8SSZ - chains B and I of the 11 polymer chains in the assembly; structure by electron microscopy, 2.64 A resolution.

== Chain B ==
Name: Neuronal acetylcholine receptor subunit beta-2
Organism: Homo sapiens
Reference sequence: P17787 (ACHB2_HUMAN); residues 1-477 here correspond to UniProt positions 26-502 (UniProt number = residue number + 25)
Amino-acid sequence (487 residues; numbered 1 to 487; the number before each row is that of its first residue):
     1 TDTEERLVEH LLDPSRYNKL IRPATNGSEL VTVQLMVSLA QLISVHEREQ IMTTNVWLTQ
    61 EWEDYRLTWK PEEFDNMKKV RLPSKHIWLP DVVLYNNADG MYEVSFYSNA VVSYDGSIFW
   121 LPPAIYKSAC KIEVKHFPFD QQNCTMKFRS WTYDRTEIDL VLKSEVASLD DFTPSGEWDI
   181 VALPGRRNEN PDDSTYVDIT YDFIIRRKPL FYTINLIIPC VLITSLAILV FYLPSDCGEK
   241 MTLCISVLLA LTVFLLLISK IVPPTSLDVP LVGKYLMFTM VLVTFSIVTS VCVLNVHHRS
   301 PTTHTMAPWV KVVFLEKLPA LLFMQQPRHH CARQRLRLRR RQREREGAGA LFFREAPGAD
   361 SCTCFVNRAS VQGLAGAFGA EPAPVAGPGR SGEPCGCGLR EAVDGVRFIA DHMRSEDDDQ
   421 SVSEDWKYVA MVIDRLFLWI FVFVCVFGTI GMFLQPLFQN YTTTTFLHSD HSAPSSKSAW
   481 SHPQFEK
Not modelled in the structure: 331-395, 450-487
Differences from the reference sequence: linker (478-479); expression tag (480-487)
Disulfide bonds: Cys130-Cys144
Covalent attachments: glycan linked to Asn143

== Chain I ==
Name: IgG1 Heavy Chain
Organism: Mus musculus
Amino-acid sequence (462 residues; each row starts with the number of its first residue; numbers below 1 keep their minus sign (Met-17 is residue -17)):
   -17 MEWTWVFLFL LSVTAGVHSQ VQLQQSGAEV MKPGASVKIS CKGTGYTFSS YWIEWVKQRP
    43 GHGLERIGEI LPGSGSTNYN EKFRGKATFT ADKSSKTAYM QLSSLTSEDS AVYYCARYLP
   103 YYYAMDYWGQ GTSVTVSSAK TTPPSVYPLA PGSAAQTNSM VTLGCLVKGY FPEPVTVTWN
   163 SGSLSSGVHT FPAVLQSDLY TLSSSVTVPS STWPSETVTC NVAHPASSTK VDKKIVPRDC
   223 GCKPCICTVP EVSSVFIFPP KPKDVLTITL TPKVTCVVVD ISKDDPEVQF SWFVDDVEVH
   283 TAQTQPREEQ FNSTFRSVSE LPIMHQDWLN GKEFKCRVNS AAFPAPIEKT ISKTKGRPKA
   343 PQVYTIPPPK EQMAKDKVSL TCMITDFFPE DITVEWQWNG QPAENYKNTQ PIMDTDGSYF
   403 VYSKLNVQKS NWEAGNTFTC SVLHEGLHNH HTEKSLSHSP GK
Not modelled in the structure: -17 to 2, 221-444
Disulfide bonds: Cys23-Cys97, Cys147-Cys202

== How chain B and chain I interact ==
Pairs across the interface - 27 pairs, chain B then chain I:
  Gln141(B) - Tyr103(I)
  Ser164(B) - Thr29(I)  hydrogen bond
  Glu165(B) - Tyr33(I)  hydrogen bond
  Glu165(B) - Tyr105(I)
  Val166(B) - Ser32(I)
  Val166(B) - Tyr33(I)  hydrophobic
  Val166(B) - Leu101(I)  hydrophobic
  Val166(B) - Tyr105(I)
  Ala167(B) - Ser32(I)  hydrogen bond (backbone-side chain)
  Ser168(B) - Thr29(I)
  Ser168(B) - Ser32(I)
  Leu169(B) - Ser31(I)
  Leu169(B) - Ser32(I)  hydrogen bond (backbone-side chain)
  Leu169(B) - Leu53(I)  hydrophobic
  Leu169(B) - Gly55(I)
  Leu169(B) - Lys75(I)
  Asp170(B) - Ser31(I)  hydrogen bond
  Asp170(B) - Lys75(I)
  Asp179(B) - Ser58(I)  hydrogen bond
  Ile180(B) - Trp34(I)
  Val181(B) - Trp34(I)  hydrogen bond (backbone-side chain)
  Val181(B) - Pro102(I)
  Ala182(B) - Leu101(I)  hydrophobic
  Ala182(B) - Pro102(I)
  Pro184(B) - Tyr104(I)
  Asp202(B) - Tyr104(I)  hydrogen bond
  Ile204(B) - Tyr104(I)
Interface residues without a listed pair, chain B (19 interface residues in all): Asp171, Phe172, Pro174, Arg206
Interface residues without a listed pair, chain I (16 interface residues in all): Ser56, Asn60

== Summary ==
Chain B and chain I form an interface of 19 and 16 residues respectively; the contacts include 8 hydrogen
bonds. Among the polar pairs are Ser164(B)-Thr29(I), Glu165(B)-Tyr33(I) and Ala167(B)-Ser32(I).
Here chain B is Neuronal acetylcholine receptor subunit beta-2 (Homo sapiens) and chain I is IgG1 Heavy Chain
(Mus musculus). Entry 8SSZ (The 2alpha3beta stoichiometry of full-length human alpha4beta2 nicotinic
acetylcholine receptor in complex with acetylcholine and calcium) was determined by electron microscopy
together with 8ST0, 8ST1, 8ST2 and 8ST3 from the same study.
